PDB entry 8ST0 | electron microscopy, 2.40 A resolution | chains A and B of the 11 polymer chains in the assembly

# Chain A
Name: Neuronal acetylcholine receptor subunit alpha-4
From: Homo sapiens
UniProtKB: P43681 (ACHA4_HUMAN); residues 1-601 here correspond to UniProt positions 27-627 (UniProt number = residue number + 26)
Amino-acid sequence (601 residues; row label = number of the first residue in the row):
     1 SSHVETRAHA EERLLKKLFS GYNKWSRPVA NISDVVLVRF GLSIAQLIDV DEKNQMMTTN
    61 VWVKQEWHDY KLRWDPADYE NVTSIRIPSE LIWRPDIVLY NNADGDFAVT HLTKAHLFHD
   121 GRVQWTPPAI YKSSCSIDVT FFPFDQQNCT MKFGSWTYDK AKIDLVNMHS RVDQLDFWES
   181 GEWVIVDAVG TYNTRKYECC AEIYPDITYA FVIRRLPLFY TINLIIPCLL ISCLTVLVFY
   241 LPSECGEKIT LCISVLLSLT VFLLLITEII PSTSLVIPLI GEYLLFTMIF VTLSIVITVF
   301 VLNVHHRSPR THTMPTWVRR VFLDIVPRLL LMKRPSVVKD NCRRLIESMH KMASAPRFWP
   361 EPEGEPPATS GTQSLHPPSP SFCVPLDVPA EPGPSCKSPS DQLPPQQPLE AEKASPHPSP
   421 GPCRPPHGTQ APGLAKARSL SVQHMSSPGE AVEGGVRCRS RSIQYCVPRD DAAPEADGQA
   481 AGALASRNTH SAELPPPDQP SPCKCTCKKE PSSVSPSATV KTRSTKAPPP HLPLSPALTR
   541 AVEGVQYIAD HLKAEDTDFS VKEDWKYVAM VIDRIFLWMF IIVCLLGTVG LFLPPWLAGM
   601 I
Unresolved in the structure: 1-4, 336-537, 600-601
Curated features (UniProtKB/Swiss-Prot):
  - binding site (Ca(2+)): Val50, Glu52
  - modified residue (Phosphoserine): Ser398, Ser512, Ser515
  - lipidation: Cys245 (S-palmitoyl cysteine)
  - glycosylation (N-linked (GlcNAc...) asparagine): Asn31, Asn81, Asn148
Cystine bridges: Cys135-Cys149, Cys199-Cys200
Covalent attachments: N-acetylglucosamine (NAG) linked to Asn148
Ligand contacts: acetylcholine (ACH): Tyr100, Ser155, Trp156, Thr157, Tyr197, Cys199, Cys200, Tyr204

# Chain B
Name: Neuronal acetylcholine receptor subunit beta-2
From: Homo sapiens
UniProtKB: P17787 (ACHB2_HUMAN); residues 1-477 here correspond to UniProt positions 26-502 (UniProt number = residue number + 25)
Amino-acid sequence (487 residues; row label = number of the first residue in the row):
     1 TDTEERLVEH LLDPSRYNKL IRPATNGSEL VTVQLMVSLA QLISVHEREQ IMTTNVWLTQ
    61 EWEDYRLTWK PEEFDNMKKV RLPSKHIWLP DVVLYNNADG MYEVSFYSNA VVSYDGSIFW
   121 LPPAIYKSAC KIEVKHFPFD QQNCTMKFRS WTYDRTEIDL VLKSEVASLD DFTPSGEWDI
   181 VALPGRRNEN PDDSTYVDIT YDFIIRRKPL FYTINLIIPC VLITSLAILV FYLPSDCGEK
   241 MTLCISVLLA LTVFLLLISK IVPPTSLDVP LVGKYLMFTM VLVTFSIVTS VCVLNVHHRS
   301 PTTHTMAPWV KVVFLEKLPA LLFMQQPRHH CARQRLRLRR RQREREGAGA LFFREAPGAD
   361 SCTCFVNRAS VQGLAGAFGA EPAPVAGPGR SGEPCGCGLR EAVDGVRFIA DHMRSEDDDQ
   421 SVSEDWKYVA MVIDRLFLWI FVFVCVFGTI GMFLQPLFQN YTTTTFLHSD HSAPSSKSAW
   481 SHPQFEK
Unresolved in the structure: 331-395, 450-487
Construct notes: linker (478-479); expression tag (480-487)
Cystine bridges: Cys130-Cys144
Covalent attachments: glycan linked to Asn143
Ligand contacts: acetylcholine (ACH): Trp57, Val111, Phe119, Leu121

# How chain A and chain B interact
Contacting residue pairs (111; chain A residue first):
  Asn23(A) - Glu5(B)  hydrogen bond (side chain-backbone)
  Asn23(A) - Val8(B)
  Asn23(A) - Glu9(B)
  Trp25(A) - Val8(B)  hydrophobic
  Trp25(A) - Pro83(B)  hydrophobic
  Trp25(A) - His86(B)
  Ser26(A) - Thr1(B)
  Ser26(A) - Glu4(B)
  Ser26(A) - Glu5(B)
  Arg27(A) - Thr1(B)  hydrogen bond (backbone-backbone)
  Arg27(A) - Glu4(B)
  Val29(A) - Thr1(B)  hydrogen bond (backbone-backbone)
  Ala30(A) - Thr1(B)
  Asn31(A) - Thr1(B)
  Ile32(A) - Thr1(B)
  Tyr70(A) - Thr1(B)
  Tyr70(A) - Asp2(B)
  Lys71(A) - Glu5(B)  salt bridge
  Val98(A) - Phe106(B)  hydrophobic
  Tyr100(A) - Asn55(B)
  Asn102(A) - Asn55(B)  hydrogen bond (backbone-side chain)
  Asn102(A) - Ile125(B)
  Phe107(A) - Asn55(B)
  Phe107(A) - Ser105(B)
  Phe107(A) - Pro123(B)  hydrophobic
  Phe107(A) - Ala124(B)
  Phe107(A) - Ile125(B)  hydrophobic
  Ala108(A) - Phe106(B)  hydrophobic
  Ser134(A) - Gln41(B)  hydrogen bond
  Trp156(A) - Trp57(B)
  Trp156(A) - Ser108(B)
  Trp156(A) - Leu121(B)  hydrogen bond (side chain-backbone)
  Trp156(A) - Pro123(B)
  Thr157(A) - Arg81(B)  hydrogen bond (backbone-side chain)
  Thr157(A) - Ser108(B)
  Thr157(A) - Asn109(B)  hydrogen bond
  Tyr158(A) - Arg81(B)
  Tyr158(A) - Asn109(B)
  Asp159(A) - Arg81(B)  salt bridge
  Lys162(A) - Arg81(B)
  Arg195(A) - Asp171(B)  salt bridge
  Tyr197(A) - Asp171(B)
  Glu198(A) - Asp170(B)
  Cys199(A) - Phe119(B)
  Cys199(A) - Leu121(B)  hydrophobic
  Tyr204(A) - Arg81(B)
  Gly246(A) - Glu239(B)
  Glu247(A) - Glu239(B)
  Ile249(A) - Glu239(B)
  Thr250(A) - Glu239(B)  hydrogen bond
  Ile253(A) - Leu243(B)  hydrophobic
  Ile253(A) - Ser246(B)
  Leu256(A) - Leu226(B)  hydrophobic
  Thr260(A) - Phe254(B)
  Leu263(A) - Asn215(B)
  Thr267(A) - Asn215(B)
  Ile270(A) - Phe211(B)  hydrophobic
  Pro271(A) - Phe211(B)
  Ser272(A) - Glu177(B)
  Ser272(A) - Phe211(B)
  Ser272(A) - Tyr212(B)
  Thr273(A) - Gly176(B)
  Thr273(A) - Phe211(B)
  Ser274(A) - Gly176(B)  hydrogen bond (backbone-backbone)
  Ser274(A) - Lys208(B)  hydrogen bond (side chain-backbone)
  Ser274(A) - Leu210(B)
  Ser274(A) - Phe211(B)  hydrogen bond (side chain-backbone)
  Leu285(A) - Ile214(B)  hydrophobic
  Leu285(A) - Ile218(B)  hydrophobic
  Met288(A) - Pro219(B)  hydrophobic
  Ile289(A) - Leu222(B)  hydrophobic
  Thr292(A) - Leu222(B)
  Thr292(A) - Ser225(B)
  Ile295(A) - Leu226(B)  hydrophobic
  Val296(A) - Leu229(B)  hydrophobic
  Val299(A) - Leu229(B)
  Val299(A) - Leu233(B)  hydrophobic
  Phe300(A) - Tyr232(B)  hydrophobic
  Leu302(A) - Leu233(B)  hydrophobic
  Leu302(A) - Pro234(B)
  Asn303(A) - Tyr232(B)  hydrogen bond (side chain-backbone)
  Asn303(A) - Pro234(B)
  His306(A) - Pro234(B)
  His306(A) - Asp236(B)
  His306(A) - Cys237(B)
  Arg307(A) - Tyr232(B)  hydrogen bond
  Pro309(A) - Pro327(B)
  Pro309(A) - His329(B)
  Arg310(A) - Gln326(B)  hydrogen bond
  Arg310(A) - Pro327(B)
  Arg310(A) - His329(B)
  Arg310(A) - Glu424(B)  hydrogen bond (side chain-backbone)
  Arg310(A) - Asp425(B)  salt bridge
  Arg310(A) - Tyr428(B)
  Thr311(A) - Pro327(B)
  Thr311(A) - Met431(B)
  His312(A) - Pro327(B)
  Thr313(A) - Pro327(B)
  Leu538(A) - Val403(B)  hydrophobic
  Arg540(A) - Arg407(B)
  Ala541(A) - Val406(B)
  Gly544(A) - Ala410(B)
  Tyr547(A) - Ala410(B)
  Tyr547(A) - Met413(B)
  Tyr547(A) - Arg414(B)
  Ile548(A) - Ile409(B)  hydrophobic
  Ile548(A) - Met413(B)  hydrophobic
  His551(A) - Met413(B)
  Leu552(A) - Met413(B)  hydrophobic
  Asp558(A) - His329(B)  salt bridge
  Asp558(A) - His330(B)
Also at the interface, not in a pair above, chain A (80 interface residues in all): Gly21, Gln55, Asp96, Ala103, Asp104, Cys200, Lys248, Leu257, Leu264, Leu275, Ile277, Ser308, Val545, Ala554
Also at the interface, not in a pair above, chain B (72 interface residues in all): Leu12, Ile43, Met77, Pro122, Ser175, Pro209, Ile223, Thr242, Leu249, Ala250, Asp417

# Summary
80 residues of chain A face 72 of chain B across their interface; the contacts include 16 hydrogen bonds and 5
salt bridges. Among the polar pairs are Lys71(A)-Glu5(B), Asp159(A)-Arg81(B) and Arg195(A)-Asp171(B).
Acetylcholine is bound between chain A and chain B.
Chain A is Neuronal acetylcholine receptor subunit alpha-4 and chain B is Neuronal acetylcholine receptor
subunit beta-2, both from Homo sapiens; the structure, The 2alpha3beta stoichiometry of full-length human
alpha4beta2 nicotinic acetylcholine receptor in complex with acetylcholine, was determined by electron
microscopy (same publication as 8SSZ, 8ST1, 8ST2 and 8ST3).
